PDB entry 7EMF | electron microscopy, 3.50 A resolution | chains G and 4 of the 27 polymer chains in the assembly

# Chain G
Protein: Mediator of RNA polymerase II transcription subunit 7
Source organism: Homo sapiens
Reference sequence: O43513 (MED7_HUMAN); residue numbers follow UniProt; this construct covers 1-233
Chain sequence (233 residues; numbered 1 to 233; the number before each row is that of its first residue):
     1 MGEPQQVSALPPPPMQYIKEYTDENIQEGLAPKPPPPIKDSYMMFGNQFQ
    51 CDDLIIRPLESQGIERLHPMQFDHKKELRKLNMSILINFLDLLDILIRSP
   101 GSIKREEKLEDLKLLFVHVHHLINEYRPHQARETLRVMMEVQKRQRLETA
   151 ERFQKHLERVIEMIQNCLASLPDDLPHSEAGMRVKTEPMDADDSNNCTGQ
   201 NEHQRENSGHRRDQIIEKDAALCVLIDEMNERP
Disordered / not traced: 1-14, 176-233
Swiss-Prot annotation at these positions:
  - modified residue: S194 (Phosphoserine)
  - cross-link: K185 (Glycyl lysine isopeptide (Lys-Gly) (interchain with G-Cter in SUMO1))

# Chain 4
Protein: Mediator of RNA polymerase II transcription subunit 31
Source organism: Homo sapiens
Reference sequence: Q9Y3C7 (MED31_HUMAN); residue numbers follow UniProt; this construct covers 1-131
Chain sequence (131 residues; each row starts with the number of its first residue):
     1 MAAAVAMETDDAGNRLRFQLELEFVQCLANPNYLNFLAQRGYFKDKAFVN
    51 YLKYLLYWKDPEYAKYLKYPQCLHMLELLQYEHFRKELVNAQCAKFIDEQ
   101 QILHWQHYSRKRMRLQQALAEQQQQNNTSGK
Disordered / not traced: 1-9, 123-131
Swiss-Prot annotation at these positions:
  - modified residue: A2 (N-acetylalanine)

# How chain G and chain 4 interact
Pairs across the interface (53; chain G residue first):
  M15(G) with Y33(4), hydrophobic
  Q16(G) with Y33(4), hydrogen bond (backbone-side chain)
  Y17(G) with Y33(4); Y42(4), hydrogen bond
  I18(G) with Y51(4)
  Y21(G) with L16(4); R17(4); L20(4)
  T22(G) with A47(4); F48(4); Y51(4)
  N25(G) with N50(4); Y51(4)
  I26(G) with A47(4), hydrophobic; N50(4)
  K33(G) with E21(4); Y54(4)
  P34(G) with R17(4), hydrogen bond (backbone-side chain); Y54(4), hydrogen bond (backbone-side chain)
  P35(G) with R17(4); Y54(4); Y57(4), hydrophobic
  P36(G) with N14(4); R17(4); F18(4), hydrophobic; E21(4); Y54(4); Y57(4); Y63(4), hydrogen bond (backbone-side chain)
  P37(G) with N14(4); F18(4); Y63(4)
  I38(G) with Y63(4), hydrophobic; Y66(4)
  K39(G) with N14(4); R15(4); F18(4); Y66(4), hydrogen bond (backbone-side chain)
  D40(G) with Y66(4)
  Y42(G) with R15(4), hydrogen bond (backbone-side chain)
  M43(G) with Q19(4); L22(4), hydrophobic; Y66(4), hydrophobic
  M44(G) with Q19(4); E23(4)
  F45(G) with L22(4), hydrophobic; E23(4); Q26(4); K68(4)
  G46(G) with E23(4)
  Q48(G) with K68(4)
  Q50(G) with K68(4)
  D52(G) with K65(4), salt bridge
Interface residues without a listed pair, chain G (25 interface residues in all): K19
Interface residues without a listed pair, chain 4 (29 interface residues in all): F24, F36, L37, D45, E62, Y69

# In short
25 residues of chain G face 29 of chain 4 across their interface; the contacts include 7 hydrogen bonds and 1
salt bridge. Polar pairs include D52(G)-K65(4), Q16(G)-Y33(4) and Y17(G)-Y42(4).
Here chain G is Mediator of RNA polymerase II transcription subunit 7 and chain 4 is Mediator of RNA
polymerase II transcription subunit 31, both from Homo sapiens. Entry 7EMF (Human Mediator (deletion of
MED1-IDR) in a Tail-extended conformation) was determined by electron microscopy together with 7ENJ from the
same study.
